6YLU - chains A and B; structure by X-ray diffraction, 1.88 A resolution.

Chain A:
Protein: 14-3-3 protein sigma
Source organism: Homo sapiens
UniProtKB: P31947 (1433S_HUMAN); residue numbers follow UniProt; this construct covers 1-231
Chain sequence (236 residues; each row starts with the number of its first residue; numbers below 1 keep their minus sign (Gly-4 is residue -4)):
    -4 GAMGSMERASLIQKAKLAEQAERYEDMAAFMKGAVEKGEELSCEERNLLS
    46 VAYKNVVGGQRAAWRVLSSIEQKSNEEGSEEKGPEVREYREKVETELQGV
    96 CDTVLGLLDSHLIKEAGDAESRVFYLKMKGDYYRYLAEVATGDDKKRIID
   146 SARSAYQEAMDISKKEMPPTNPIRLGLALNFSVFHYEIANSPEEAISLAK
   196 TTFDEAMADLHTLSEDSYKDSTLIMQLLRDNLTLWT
Construct notes: expression tag (-4 to 0)
Swiss-Prot annotation at these positions:
  - site (Interaction with phosphoserine on interacting protein): Arg56, Arg129
  - modified residue (Phosphoserine): Ser5, Ser74

Chain B:
Protein: BLNKpT152
Chain sequence (12 residues; each row starts with the number of its first residue):
   147 ARLTSTLPALTA
Unresolved in the structure: 147, 157-158
Modified positions: Thr152 (phosphothreonine; TPO)

Chain A / chain B interface:
Residue-residue contacts (29; chain A residue first):
  Ser45(A) - Pro154(B)
  Lys49(A) - Thr152(B)
  Lys49(A) - Leu153(B)  hydrogen bond (side chain-backbone)
  Lys49(A) - Pro154(B)  hydrogen bond (side chain-backbone)
  Lys49(A) - Leu156(B)
  Asn50(A) - Leu156(B)
  Gly53(A) - Leu156(B)
  Arg56(A) - Arg148(B)
  Arg56(A) - Thr152(B)
  Arg60(A) - Arg148(B)
  Lys122(A) - Leu153(B)  hydrogen bond (side chain-backbone)
  Arg129(A) - Thr152(B)
  Tyr130(A) - Thr152(B)
  Leu174(A) - Ser151(B)
  Leu174(A) - Thr152(B)
  Leu174(A) - Leu153(B)  hydrophobic
  Asn175(A) - Thr152(B)
  Asn175(A) - Leu153(B)  hydrogen bond (side chain-backbone)
  Val178(A) - Ser151(B)
  Val178(A) - Thr152(B)
  Glu182(A) - Arg148(B)  salt bridge
  Glu182(A) - Thr150(B)  hydrogen bond
  Ile219(A) - Leu153(B)  hydrophobic
  Leu222(A) - Leu153(B)  hydrophobic
  Asn226(A) - Thr150(B)
  Asn226(A) - Ser151(B)  hydrogen bond (side chain-backbone)
  Leu229(A) - Leu149(B)
  Leu229(A) - Thr150(B)
  Trp230(A) - Thr150(B)
Also at the interface, not in a pair above, chain A (22 interface residues in all): Gly54, Asp126, Gly171, Asp225

Summary:
22 residues of chain A face 8 of chain B across their interface, with 6 hydrogen bonds and 1 salt bridge.
Among the polar pairs are Glu182(A)-Arg148(B), Lys49(A)-Leu153(B) and Lys49(A)-Pro154(B).
Chain A is 14-3-3 protein sigma (Homo sapiens) and chain B is BLNKpT152; the structure, 14-3-3sigma in complex
with BLNKpT152 phosphopeptide crystal structure, was determined by X-ray diffraction.
